Entry 8HHC (electron microscopy, 3.30 A resolution); this record covers chains D and G of the 7 polymer chains in the assembly.

Chain D:
Molecule: ATP synthase subunit beta
Organism: Bacillus sp. PS3
Notes: EC 7.1.2.2
UniProt: A0A0M4U1P9 (A0A0M4U1P9_BACP3); numbering as in UniProt (aligned over 1-473)
Chain sequence (484 residues; row label = number of the first residue in the row; numbers below 1 keep their minus sign (Met-10 is residue -10)):
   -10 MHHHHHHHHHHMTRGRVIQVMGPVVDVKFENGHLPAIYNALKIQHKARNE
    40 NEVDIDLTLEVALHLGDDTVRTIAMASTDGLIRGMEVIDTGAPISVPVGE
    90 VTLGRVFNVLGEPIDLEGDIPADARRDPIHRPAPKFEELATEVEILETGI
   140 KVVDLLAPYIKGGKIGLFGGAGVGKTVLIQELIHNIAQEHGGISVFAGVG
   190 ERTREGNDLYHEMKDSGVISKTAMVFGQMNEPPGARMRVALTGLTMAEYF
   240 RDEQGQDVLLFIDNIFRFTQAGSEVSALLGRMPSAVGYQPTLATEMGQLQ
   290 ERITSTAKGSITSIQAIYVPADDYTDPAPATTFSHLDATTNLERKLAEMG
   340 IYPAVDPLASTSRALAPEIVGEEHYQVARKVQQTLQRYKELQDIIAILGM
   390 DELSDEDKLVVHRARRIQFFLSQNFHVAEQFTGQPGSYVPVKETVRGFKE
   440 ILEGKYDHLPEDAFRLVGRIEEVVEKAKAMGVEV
Disordered / not traced: -10 to 0, 472-473
Sequence notes: initiating methionine (-10); expression tag (-9 to 0)
Metal / ion sites: Mg2+: Thr165 (together with ATP)
Residues lining bound ligands: ATP (adenosine-5'-triphosphate): Gly159, Ala160, Gly161, Val162, Gly163, Lys164, Thr165, Val166, Glu190, Arg191, Glu194, Asp252, Asn253, Tyr307, Tyr341, Phe414, Ala417, Phe420

Chain G:
Molecule: ATP synthase gamma chain
Organism: Bacillus sp. PS3
UniProt: A0A0M4TPJ7 (A0A0M4TPJ7_BACP3); residue numbers follow UniProt; this construct covers 2-285
Chain sequence (284 residues; each row starts with the number of its first residue):
     2 ASLRDIKTRINATKKTSQITKAMEMVSTSKLNRAEQNAKSFVPYMEKIQE
    52 VVANVALGAGGASHPMLVSRPVKKTGYLVITSDRGLAGAYNSNVLRLVYQ
   102 TIQKRHASPDEYAIIVIGRVGLSFFRKRNMPVILDITRLPDQPSFADIKE
   152 IARKTVGLFADGTFDELYMYYNHYVSAIQQEVTERKLLPLTDLAENKQRT
   202 VYEFEPSQEEILDVLLPQYAESLIYGALLDAKASEHAARMTAMKNATDNA
   252 NELIRTLTLSYNRARQAAITQEITEIVAGANALQ
Disordered / not traced: 285

Interface between chain D and chain G:
Residue-residue contacts (11; chain D residue first):
  Gly269(D) - Leu284(G)
  Met271(D) - Ala281(G)  hydrophobic
  Ser273(D) - Ile277(G)
  Ala310(D) - Arg5(G)  hydrogen bond (backbone-side chain)
  Asp311(D) - Arg5(G)
  Asp312(D) - Arg5(G)
  Asp382(D) - Lys16(G)  salt bridge
  Ile386(D) - Ile20(G)  hydrophobic
  Asp390(D) - Arg85(G)  salt bridge
  Asp390(D) - Arg120(G)  salt bridge
  Glu391(D) - Arg85(G)  salt bridge
Interface residues without a listed pair, chain D (13 interface residues in all): Pro272, Ala274, Ile383
Interface residues without a listed pair, chain G (9 interface residues in all): Asp84

Summary:
13 residues of chain D and 9 residues of chain G are in contact; the contacts include 1 hydrogen bond and 4
salt bridges. Among the polar pairs are Asp382(D)-Lys16(G), Asp390(D)-Arg85(G) and Asp390(D)-Arg120(G). Bound
to chain D: ATP.
Chain D is ATP synthase subunit beta and chain G is ATP synthase gamma chain, both from Bacillus sp. PS3; the
structure, F1 domain of FoF1-ATPase from Bacillus PS3,post-hyd',lowATP, was determined by electron microscopy,
deposited together with 8HH1, 8HH2, 8HH3, 8HH4, 8HH5, 8HH6 and 5 further entries.
